6TJV - chains E and G of the 18 polymer chains in the assembly; structure by electron microscopy, 3.20 A resolution.

Chain E:
Molecule: NAD(P)H-quinone oxidoreductase subunit 4L
From: Thermosynechococcus elongatus (strain BP-1)
Notes: EC 7.1.1.-
UniProt: Q8DL29 (Q8DL29_THEEB); residues 1-101 here = UniProt positions 1-101
Chain sequence (101 residues; row label = number of the first residue in the row):
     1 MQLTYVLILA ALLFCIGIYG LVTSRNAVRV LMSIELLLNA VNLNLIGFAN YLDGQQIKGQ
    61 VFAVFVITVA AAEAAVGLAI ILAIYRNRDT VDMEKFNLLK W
Unresolved in the structure: 101

Chain G:
Molecule: NADH dehydrogenase subunit 6
From: Thermosynechococcus elongatus (strain BP-1)
Notes: EC 7.1.1.-
UniProt: Q8DL30 (Q8DL30_THEEB); residue numbers follow UniProt; this construct covers 1-200
Chain sequence (200 residues; numbered 1 to 200; the number before each row is that of its first residue):
     1 MDLATLTQTI TFFALAAAVI IAALGVVLLD NVVYSAFLLG GVFLSIAGLY ILMNADFVSA
    61 AQILIYVGAV NVLILFAIML VNKRETYTPV PGRWLRQGGA AVVSLGVFAL LTKMILQTPW
   121 QLSSVPPTPD SITTIGQHFF SDFLLPFELA SVLLLMALIG AVVLARRELV LEPEPILGEE
   181 VVPPLELPER PREPVALSEK
Unresolved in the structure: 169-200
Residues lining bound ligands: phosphatidylglycerol (PGT; (1S)-2-{[{[(2R)-2,3-dihydroxypropyl]oxy}(hydroxy)phosphoryl]oxy}-1-[(palmitoyloxy)methyl]ethyl stearate): Leu3, Ala4, Thr7, Gln8, Thr11, Leu15, Leu44, Gly48, Ile51, Leu52, Ile63

Interface between chain E and chain G:
Contacting residue pairs (113):
  Met1(E) with Phe12(G), hydrophobic; Leu52(G); Met53(G), hydrophobic
  Leu3(E) with Trp120(G), hydrophobic
  Thr4(E) with Ile115(G)
  Tyr5(E) with Phe12(G), hydrophobic
  Val6(E) with Met53(G), hydrophobic
  Leu7(E) with Ile115(G); Trp120(G), hydrophobic
  Leu9(E) with Leu49(G), hydrophobic
  Ala11(E) with Leu111(G), hydrophobic
  Leu12(E) with Ile20(G), hydrophobic; Phe108(G), hydrophobic
  Leu13(E) with Ala23(G), hydrophobic; Ile46(G), hydrophobic
  Cys15(E) with Ser104(G), hydrogen bond (side chain-backbone); Phe108(G), hydrophobic
  Ile16(E) with Ala23(G); Leu24(G), hydrophobic; Val27(G), hydrophobic
  Ile18(E) with Ser104(G)
  Tyr19(E) with Ala101(G); Ser104(G)
  Gly20(E) with Val27(G)
  Val22(E) with Ala100(G), hydrophobic
  Thr23(E) with Arg93(G), hydrogen bond (backbone-side chain); Gln97(G); Ala100(G)
  Arg25(E) with Thr88(G), hydrogen bond (side chain-backbone); Pro89(G); Val90(G); Arg93(G)
  Asn26(E) with Val32(G); Tyr87(G), hydrogen bond
  Val28(E) with Val32(G), hydrophobic; Ile78(G), hydrophobic
  Arg29(E) with Val26(G); Leu29(G), hydrogen bond (side chain-backbone); Asp30(G); Asn31(G), hydrogen bond (side chain-backbone); Val32(G); Ser35(G)
  Met32(E) with Val26(G), hydrophobic; Ser35(G); Leu39(G), hydrophobic; Ile74(G), hydrophobic
  Ser33(E) with Val27(G)
  Glu35(E) with Phe43(G)
  Leu36(E) with Leu39(G), hydrophobic; Val42(G), hydrophobic
  Asn39(E) with Phe43(G); Ile46(G); Gln62(G), hydrogen bond; Tyr66(G)
  Asn42(E) with Tyr50(G)
  Leu43(E) with Tyr50(G), hydrophobic; Met53(G), hydrophobic
  Ile46(E) with Tyr50(G), hydrophobic; Ala55(G), hydrophobic; Val58(G), hydrophobic
  Gly47(E) with Met53(G)
  Phe48(E) with Trp120(G), hydrophobic
  Asn50(E) with Met53(G); Asn54(G), hydrogen bond; Pro127(G)
  Tyr51(E) with Leu122(G); Ser123(G), hydrogen bond (backbone-side chain)
  Leu52(E) with Gln121(G); Ser123(G), hydrogen bond (backbone-side chain)
  Gly54(E) with Pro127(G); Thr128(G), hydrogen bond (backbone-backbone)
  Gln55(E) with Val125(G); Thr128(G)
  Gln56(E) with His138(G)
  Ile57(E) with Ser131(G); Thr134(G); His138(G), hydrogen bond (backbone-side chain)
  Lys58(E) with His138(G); Phe143(G)
  Gln60(E) with Ala55(G); Ser131(G)
  Val61(E) with Ile135(G), hydrophobic; Phe139(G), hydrophobic; Phe143(G), hydrophobic
  Val64(E) with Phe57(G), hydrophobic; Val58(G), hydrophobic; Phe139(G), hydrophobic
  Phe65(E) with Phe139(G), hydrophobic; Pro146(G); Phe147(G)
  Ile67(E) with Val58(G), hydrophobic; Ile65(G), hydrophobic; Tyr66(G)
  Ala70(E) with Tyr66(G)
  Ala71(E) with Ile65(G), hydrophobic; Val70(G), hydrophobic
  Ala72(E) with Leu153(G), hydrophobic
  Ala74(E) with Val70(G), hydrophobic
  Ala75(E) with Leu73(G), hydrophobic; Ala161(G)
  Val76(E) with Ala157(G), hydrophobic
  Leu78(E) with Ala77(G), hydrophobic
  Ala79(E) with Ala161(G)
  Ile80(E) with Leu164(G), hydrophobic
  Ala83(E) with Leu164(G), hydrophobic
  Tyr85(E) with Lys83(G)
  Arg86(E) with Arg166(G); Arg167(G)
  Asp89(E) with Lys83(G)
  Val91(E) with Tyr87(G)
  Asp92(E) with Tyr87(G)
  Glu94(E) with Val90(G); Arg93(G), salt bridge
Interface residues without a listed pair, chain E (67 interface residues in all): Ile8, Ser24, Leu38, Ala63, Val66, Val69, Leu82
Interface residues without a listed pair, chain G (79 interface residues in all): Gln8, Thr9, Phe13, Ala16, Val19, Ala36, Leu80, Val81, Asn82, Leu105, Thr112, Leu116, Ala150, Ala165

Overview:
Chain E and chain G form an interface of 67 and 79 residues respectively; the contacts include 12 hydrogen
bonds and 1 salt bridge. Polar pairs include Glu94(E)-Arg93(G), Cys15(E)-Ser104(G) and Thr23(E)-Arg93(G).
Ligands of chain G: phosphatidylglycerol.
Chain E is NAD(P)H-quinone oxidoreductase subunit 4L and chain G is NADH dehydrogenase subunit 6, both from
Thermosynechococcus elongatus (strain BP-1); the structure, Structure of the NDH-1MS complex from
Thermosynechococcus elongatus, was determined by electron microscopy.
